PDB entry 7YU8 | electron microscopy, 5.60 A resolution (low resolution: residue-level contacts below are approximate; hydrogen-bond / salt-bridge calls are withheld) | chains B and S of the 5 polymer chains in the assembly

[Chain B]
Protein: Guanine nucleotide-binding protein G(I)/G(S)/G(T) subunit beta-1
From: Rattus norvegicus
UniProt: P54311 (GBB1_RAT); numbering as in UniProt (aligned over 2-340)
Chain sequence (351 residues; row label = number of the first residue in the row; numbers below 1 keep their minus sign (Met-10 is residue -10)):
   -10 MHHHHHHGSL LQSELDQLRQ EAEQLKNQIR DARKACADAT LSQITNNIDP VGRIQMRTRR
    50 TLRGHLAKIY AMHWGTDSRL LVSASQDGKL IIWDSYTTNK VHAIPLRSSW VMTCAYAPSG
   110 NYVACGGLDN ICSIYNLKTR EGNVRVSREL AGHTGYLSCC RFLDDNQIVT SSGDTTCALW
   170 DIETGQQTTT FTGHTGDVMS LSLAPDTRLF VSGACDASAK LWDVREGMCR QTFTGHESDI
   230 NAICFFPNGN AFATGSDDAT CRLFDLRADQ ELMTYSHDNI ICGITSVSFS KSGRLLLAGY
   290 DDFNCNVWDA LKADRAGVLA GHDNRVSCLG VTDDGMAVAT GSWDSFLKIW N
Disordered / not traced: -10 to 2
Sequence notes: expression tag (-10 to 1)

[Chain S]
Protein: scFv16
From: Mus musculus
Notes: antibody fragment or engineered binder
Chain sequence (260 residues; numbered 1 to 260; the number before each row is that of its first residue):
     1 DVQLVESGGG LVQPGGSRKL SCSASGFAFS SFGMHWVRQA PEKGLEWVAY ISSGSGTIYY
    61 ADTVKGRFTI SRDDPKNTLF LQMTSLRSED TAMYYCVRSI YYYGSSPFDF WGQGTTLTVS
   121 SGGGGSGGGG SGGGGSDIVM TQATSSVPVT PGESVSISCR SSKSLLHSNG NTYLYWFLQR
   181 PGQSPQLLIY RMSNLASGVP DRFSGSGSGT AFTLTISRLE AEDVGVYYCM QHLEYPLTFG
   241 AGTKLELKAA AASSEDLYFQ
Disordered / not traced: 1, 122-135, 248-260

[How chain B and chain S interact]
Contacting residue pairs (8):
  Asp66(B) with Tyr103(S)
  Arg68(B) with Tyr103(S)
  Leu69(B) with Tyr103(S)
  Asp83(B) with Tyr103(S)
  Val90(B) with Tyr102(S)
  Arg129(B) with Val2(S); Arg98(S)
  Glu130(B) with Ala28(S)
Interface residues without a listed pair, chain B (10 interface residues in all): His91, Gly131, Asn132
Interface residues without a listed pair, chain S (10 interface residues in all): Gly26, Phe27, Ser31, Phe32, Phe110

[Summary]
Chain B and chain S each contribute 10 residues to their interface.
Chain B is Guanine nucleotide-binding protein G(I)/G(S)/G(T) subunit beta-1 (Rattus norvegicus) and chain S is
scFv16 (Mus musculus); the structure, Human Lysophosphatidic Acid Receptor 1-Gi complex bound to ONO-0740556,
state4, was determined by electron microscopy together with 7YU3, 7YU4, 7YU5, 7YU6 and 7YU7 from the same
study.
